Entry 3A8E (X-ray diffraction, 3.00 A resolution); this record covers chains A and B of the 4 polymer chains in the assembly.

== Chain A (and B) ==
Protein: Cellulose synthase operon protein D
From: Acetobacter xylinus
Notes: chain B of this document is another copy of the same molecule, construct and numbering; everything in this record applies to it too
UniProt: P37719 (ACSD_ACEXY); residue numbers follow UniProt; this construct covers 1-156
Sequence (162 residues; numbered 1 to 162; the number before each row is that of its first residue):
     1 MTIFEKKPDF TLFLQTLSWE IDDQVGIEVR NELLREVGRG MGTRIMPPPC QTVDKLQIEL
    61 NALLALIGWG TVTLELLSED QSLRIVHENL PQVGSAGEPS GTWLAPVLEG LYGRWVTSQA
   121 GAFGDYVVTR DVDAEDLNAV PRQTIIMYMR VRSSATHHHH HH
Disordered / not traced: 1-3, 152-162 (chain B: 1-3, 162)
Sequence notes: expression tag (157-162)
What the authors report for this chain:
  - binding site for beta-D-glucopyranose: K6, D9, T11, Q15, A62, A65, L66, Q92

== Interface between chain A and chain B ==
Contacting residue pairs (61):
  P8(A) - I67(B)
  P8(A) - G68(B)
  D9(A) - I67(B)  hydrogen bond (backbone-backbone)
  D9(A) - W69(B)  hydrogen bond (backbone-side chain)
  F10(A) - F10(B)  hydrophobic
  F10(A) - T11(B)
  F10(A) - L14(B)  hydrophobic
  F10(A) - W69(B)  hydrophobic
  F10(A) - P91(B)  hydrophobic
  F10(A) - V93(B)  hydrophobic
  T11(A) - F10(B)
  L12(A) - I45(B)  hydrophobic
  F13(A) - V37(B)  hydrophobic
  F13(A) - M41(B)  hydrophobic
  F13(A) - W69(B)  hydrophobic
  F13(A) - L104(B)  hydrophobic
  F13(A) - V107(B)  hydrophobic
  L14(A) - F10(B)  hydrophobic
  L14(A) - F13(B)  hydrophobic
  L14(A) - L14(B)  hydrophobic
  Q15(A) - R44(B)  hydrogen bond (backbone-side chain)
  T16(A) - V37(B)
  T16(A) - G40(B)
  T16(A) - M41(B)
  T16(A) - R44(B)
  L17(A) - L17(B)  hydrophobic
  L17(A) - V37(B)  hydrophobic
  W19(A) - R44(B)
  E20(A) - L33(B)
  E20(A) - E36(B)
  E20(A) - V37(B)
  Q24(A) - L33(B)
  Q24(A) - E36(B)  hydrogen bond
  L33(A) - L17(B)  hydrophobic
  L33(A) - E20(B)
  E36(A) - E20(B)
  V37(A) - F13(B)  hydrophobic
  V37(A) - T16(B)  hydrogen bond (backbone-side chain)
  V37(A) - L17(B)  hydrophobic
  V37(A) - E20(B)
  M41(A) - L12(B)  hydrophobic
  M41(A) - F13(B)  hydrophobic
  M41(A) - T16(B)
  R44(A) - Q15(B)
  R44(A) - T16(B)
  R44(A) - W19(B)
  I45(A) - L12(B)  hydrophobic
  I67(A) - P8(B)
  I67(A) - D9(B)  hydrogen bond (backbone-backbone)
  G68(A) - K7(B)  hydrogen bond (backbone-side chain)
  G68(A) - P8(B)
  W69(A) - D9(B)  hydrogen bond (side chain-backbone)
  W69(A) - F10(B)  hydrophobic
  W69(A) - F13(B)  hydrophobic
  G70(A) - K7(B)
  N89(A) - K7(B)
  P91(A) - P8(B)  hydrophobic
  P91(A) - F10(B)  hydrophobic
  L104(A) - F10(B)  hydrophobic
  L104(A) - F13(B)  hydrophobic
  V107(A) - F13(B)  hydrophobic
Interface residues without a listed pair, chain A (33 interface residues in all): K7, L34, G40, T71, V93, W103
Interface residues without a listed pair, chain B (31 interface residues in all): F4, I21, L34, W103

== Summary ==
33 residues of chain A and 31 residues of chain B are in contact; the contacts include 8 hydrogen bonds. Among
the polar pairs are D9(A)-W69(B), Q15(A)-R44(B) and Q24(A)-E36(B). The paper reports a binding site for
beta-D-glucopyranose at K6(A), D9(A) and T11(A) among others.
Chain A and chain B are both Cellulose synthase operon protein D (Acetobacter xylinus); the structure, The
structure of AxCesD octamer complexed with cellopentaose, was determined by X-ray diffraction, deposited
together with 3AJ1 and 3AJ2.
